Entry 6VGI (X-ray diffraction, 2.61 A resolution); this record covers chains E and F of the 3 polymer chains in the assembly.

[Chain E (and F)]
Name: 5-lipoxygenase-activating protein
From: Homo sapiens
Notes: chain F of this document is another copy of the same molecule, construct and numbering; everything in this record applies to it too
UniProt: P20292 (AL5AP_HUMAN); residue numbers follow UniProt; this construct covers 2-161
Sequence (171 residues; row label = number of the first residue in the row; numbers below 1 keep their minus sign (Met-1 is residue -1)):
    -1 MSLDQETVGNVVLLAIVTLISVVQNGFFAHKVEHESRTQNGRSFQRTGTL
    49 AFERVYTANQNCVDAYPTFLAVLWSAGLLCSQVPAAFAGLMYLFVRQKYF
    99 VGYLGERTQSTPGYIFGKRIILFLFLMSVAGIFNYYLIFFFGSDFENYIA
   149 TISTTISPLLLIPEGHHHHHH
Not modelled in the structure: -1, 36-46, 103-105, 158-169 (chain F: -1, 39, 104-108, 160-169)
Sequence notes: initiating methionine (-1); expression tag (0-1, 162-169); conflict Ala148 (Lys in P20292)
Residues lining bound ligands:
  - MK-866 (QY7; 3-[3-(tert-butylsulfanyl)-1-[(4-chlorophenyl)methyl]-5-(propan-2-yl)-1H-indol-2-yl]-2,2-dimethylpropanoic acid), molecule 1: Val20, Val21, Asn23, Gly24, Phe25, Ala27, His28
  - MK-866 (QY7), molecule 2: Ile113, Phe114, Lys116, Ile119, Leu120, Phe123
Curated features (UniProtKB/Swiss-Prot):
  - mutagenesis: Val20 (V20A: Increased affinity for the inhibitor MK-591), Ala27 (A27V: Strongly decreased affinity for the inhibitor MK-591), Val30 (V30A: Strongly decreased affinity for the inhibitor MK-591), Asp62 (D62A: Decreased affinity for the inhibitor MK-591), Thr66 (T66A: Strongly decreased affinity for the inhibitor MK-591), Tyr112 (Y112A: Strongly decreased affinity for the inhibitor MK-591), Ile113 (I113A: Increased affinity for the inhibitor MK-591), Lys116 (K116A: Strongly increased affinity for the inhibitor MK-591), Phe123 (F123A: Decreased affinity for the inhibitor MK-591)

[Chain E / chain F interface]
Pairs across the interface - 48 pairs, chain E then chain F:
  Asn8(E) with Ser0(F)
  Glu51(E) with Arg44(F), salt bridge
  Arg52(E) with Ser41(F)
  Tyr54(E) with Arg44(F)
  Thr55(E) with Phe42(F); Arg44(F)
  Gln58(E) with Tyr54(F); Gln58(F)
  Asn59(E) with Phe42(F)
  Asp62(E) with Gln58(F), hydrogen bond; Val61(F)
  Pro65(E) with Tyr64(F), hydrophobic; Pro65(F), hydrophobic
  Thr66(E) with Val20(F); Asn23(F), hydrogen bond
  Val70(E) with Val20(F), hydrophobic
  Leu76(E) with Leu1(F)
  Leu77(E) with Val6(F), hydrophobic; Ala13(F), hydrophobic
  Cys78(E) with Ser0(F)
  Gln80(E) with Ser0(F)
  Tyr101(E) with Phe42(F)
  Gln107(E) with Arg40(F); Ser41(F)
  Ser108(E) with Arg40(F), hydrogen bond (side chain-backbone)
  Thr109(E) with Arg40(F); Ser41(F); Phe42(F), hydrogen bond (side chain-backbone)
  Pro110(E) with Phe42(F)
  Gly111(E) with Glu31(F)
  Tyr112(E) with Ala27(F); Val30(F), hydrophobic; Glu31(F), hydrogen bond (backbone-side chain); Phe42(F), hydrophobic; Asn57(F), hydrogen bond
  Ile113(E) with Ala27(F); His28(F); Glu31(F), hydrogen bond (backbone-side chain)
  Phe123(E) with Leu17(F); Val21(F), hydrophobic
  Ser126(E) with Leu17(F)
  Ile130(E) with Leu17(F), hydrophobic
  Tyr133(E) with Gln3(F), hydrogen bond (backbone-side chain); Val6(F), hydrophobic; Gly7(F)
  Tyr134(E) with Val10(F)
  Ile136(E) with Gln3(F)
  Phe137(E) with Gln3(F)
Other interface residues (no listed pair), chain E (34 interface residues in all): Ala69, Ser79, Ile119, Val127
Other interface residues (no listed pair), chain F (29 interface residues in all): Val9, Ile14, Thr16, Leu68

[Summary]
34 residues of chain E and 29 residues of chain F are in contact, with 8 hydrogen bonds and 1 salt bridge.
Polar contacts include Glu51(E)-Arg44(F), Asp62(E)-Gln58(F) and Thr66(E)-Asn23(F). Chain E binds MK-866.
UniProt lists 9 mutagenesis sites on chain E.
Chain E and chain F are both 5-lipoxygenase-activating protein (Homo sapiens); the structure, Crystal
Structures of FLAP bound to MK-866, was determined by X-ray diffraction (same publication as 6VGC and 6VL4).
